Entry 2BH7 (X-ray diffraction, 2.20 A resolution); this record covers chain A.

Chain A:
Protein: N-acetylmuramoyl-L-alanine amidase
From: Escherichia coli
Notes: EC 3.5.1.28
UniProtKB: P75820 (YBJR_ECOLI); residues 3-261 here correspond to UniProt positions 18-276 (UniProt number = residue number + 15)
Sequence (261 residues; numbered 1 to 261; the number before each row is that of its first residue):
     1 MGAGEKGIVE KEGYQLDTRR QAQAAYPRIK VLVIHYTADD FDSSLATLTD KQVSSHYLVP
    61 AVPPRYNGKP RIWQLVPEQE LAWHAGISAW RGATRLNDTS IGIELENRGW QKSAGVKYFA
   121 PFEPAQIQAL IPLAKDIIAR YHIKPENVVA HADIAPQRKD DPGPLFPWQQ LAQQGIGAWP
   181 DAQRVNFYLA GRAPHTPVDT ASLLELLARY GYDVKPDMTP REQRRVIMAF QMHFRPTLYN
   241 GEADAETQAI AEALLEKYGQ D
Unresolved in the structure: 1-6, 261
Modified residues: Mse1 (selenomethionine); Mse218, Mse228, Mse232 (selenomethionine; parent Met)
Bound ions: Zn2+: H35, H151, D161
UniProt features mapped onto this chain:
  - active site: E104 (Proton acceptor)
  - binding site (Zn(2+)): H35, H151, D161
  - binding site (substrate): Y36, T37
  - site: K159 (Transition state stabilizer)

Summary:
The Zn2+ site is built by H35, H151 and D161. Curated annotation (UniProt) lists active-site residue E104, 3
Zn2+-binding residues and substrate-binding residues Y36 and T37.
Chain A is N-acetylmuramoyl-L-alanine amidase (Escherichia coli); the structure, Crystal structure of a SeMet
derivative of AmiD at 2.2 angstroms, was determined by X-ray diffraction, deposited together with 2WKX, 3D2Y
and 3D2Z.
